PDB entry 3T7K | X-ray diffraction, 2.03 A resolution | chains A and B of the 4 polymer chains in the assembly

Chain A (and B):
Protein: Regulator of Ty1 transposition protein 107
From: Saccharomyces cerevisiae
Notes: fragment: C-terminal domain; chain B of this document is another copy of the same molecule, construct and numbering; everything in this record applies to it too
UniProtKB: P38850 (RT107_YEAST); residues 820-1070 here = UniProt positions 820-1070
Amino-acid sequence (256 residues; row label = number of the first residue in the row):
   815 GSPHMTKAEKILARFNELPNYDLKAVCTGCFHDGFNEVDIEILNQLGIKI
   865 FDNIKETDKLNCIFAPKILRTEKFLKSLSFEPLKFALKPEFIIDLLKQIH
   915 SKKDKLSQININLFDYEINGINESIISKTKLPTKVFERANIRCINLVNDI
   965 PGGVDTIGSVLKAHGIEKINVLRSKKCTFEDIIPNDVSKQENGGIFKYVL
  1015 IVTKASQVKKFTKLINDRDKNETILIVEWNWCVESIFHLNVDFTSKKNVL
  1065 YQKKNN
Unresolved in the structure: 815-820, 915-921, 1001-1008, 1069-1070 (chain B: 815-820, 915-921, 1002-1008, 1069-1070)
Sequence notes: expression tag (815-819)

Interface between chain A and chain B:
Contacting residue pairs (14; chain A residue first):
  Asn830(A) with Asn954(B), hydrogen bond (backbone-side chain)
  Glu831(A) with Thr947(B); Glu951(B); Arg952(B); Asn954(B)
  Pro833(A) with Pro946(B), hydrophobic; Thr947(B)
  Tyr835(A) with Pro946(B), hydrophobic
  Gln922(A) with Arg952(B)
  Asn924(A) with Leu945(B)
  Ile925(A) with Pro946(B)
  Asn926(A) with Lys944(B)
  Phe928(A) with Glu895(B); Lys944(B)
Interface residues without a listed pair, chain A (11 interface residues in all): Ile923, Asp929
Interface residues without a listed pair, chain B (9 interface residues in all): Pro896

Overview:
Chain A and chain B form an interface of 11 and 9 residues respectively; the contacts include 1 hydrogen bond.
Its one hydrogen-bonded contact is Asn830(A)-Asn954(B).
Both chains are Regulator of Ty1 transposition protein 107 (Saccharomyces cerevisiae). Entry 3T7K (Complex
structure of Rtt107p and phosphorylated histone H2A) was determined by X-ray diffraction together with 3T7I
and 3T7J from the same study.
